PDB entry 3JB7 | electron microscopy, 4.00 A resolution | chains A and t of the 6 polymer chains in the assembly

Chain A:
Name: CPV RNA-dependent RNA polymerase
From: Bombyx mori cypovirus 1
Notes: EC 2.7.7.48
Reference sequence: D0EZK6 (D0EZK6_CPVBM); the construct lacks a stretch of the UniProt sequence, so the offset changes along the chain: 1-1005 = UniProt 1-1005; 1006-1224 = UniProt 1007-1225
Chain sequence (1225 residues; row label = number of the first residue in the row):
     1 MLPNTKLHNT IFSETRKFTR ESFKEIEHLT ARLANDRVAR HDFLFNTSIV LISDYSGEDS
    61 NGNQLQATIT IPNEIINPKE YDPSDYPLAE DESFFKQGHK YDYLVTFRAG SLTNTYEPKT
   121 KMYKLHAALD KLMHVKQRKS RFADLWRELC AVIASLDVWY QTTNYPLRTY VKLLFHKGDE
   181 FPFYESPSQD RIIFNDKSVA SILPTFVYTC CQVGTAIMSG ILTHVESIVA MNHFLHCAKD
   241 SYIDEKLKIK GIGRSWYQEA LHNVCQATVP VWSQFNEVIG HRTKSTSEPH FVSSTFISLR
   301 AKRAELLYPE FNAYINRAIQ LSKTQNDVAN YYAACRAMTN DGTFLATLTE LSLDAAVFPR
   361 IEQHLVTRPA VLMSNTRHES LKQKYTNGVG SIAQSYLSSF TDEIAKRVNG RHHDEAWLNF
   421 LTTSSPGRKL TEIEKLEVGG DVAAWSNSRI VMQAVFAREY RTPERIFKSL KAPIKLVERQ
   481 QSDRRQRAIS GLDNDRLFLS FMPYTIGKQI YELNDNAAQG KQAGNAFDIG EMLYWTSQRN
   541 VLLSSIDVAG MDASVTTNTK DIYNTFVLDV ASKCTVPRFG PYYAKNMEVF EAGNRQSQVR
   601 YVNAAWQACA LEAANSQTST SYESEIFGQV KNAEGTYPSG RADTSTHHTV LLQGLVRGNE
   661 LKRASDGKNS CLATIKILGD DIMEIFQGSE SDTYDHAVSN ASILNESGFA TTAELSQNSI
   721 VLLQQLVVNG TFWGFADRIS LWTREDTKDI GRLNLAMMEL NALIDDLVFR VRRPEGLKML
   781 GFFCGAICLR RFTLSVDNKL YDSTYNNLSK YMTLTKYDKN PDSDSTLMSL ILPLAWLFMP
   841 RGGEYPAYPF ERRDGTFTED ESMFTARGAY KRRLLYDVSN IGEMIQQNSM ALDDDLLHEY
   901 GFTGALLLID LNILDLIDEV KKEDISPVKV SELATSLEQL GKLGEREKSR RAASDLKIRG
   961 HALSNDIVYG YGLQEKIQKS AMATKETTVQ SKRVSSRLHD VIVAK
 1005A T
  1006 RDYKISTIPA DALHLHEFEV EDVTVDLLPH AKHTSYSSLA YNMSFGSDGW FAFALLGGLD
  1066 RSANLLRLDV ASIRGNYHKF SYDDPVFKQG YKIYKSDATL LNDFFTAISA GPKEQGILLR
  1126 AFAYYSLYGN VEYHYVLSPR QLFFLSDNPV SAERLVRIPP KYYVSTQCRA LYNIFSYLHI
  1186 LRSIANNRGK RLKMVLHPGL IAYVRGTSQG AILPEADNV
Not modelled in the structure: 1-4, 1005A, 1081-1089, 1212-1224

Chain t:
Molecule: 6-nt RNA strand
From: Bombyx mori cypovirus 1
Sequence (6 nucleotides; numbered 0 to 5; the number before each row is that of its first residue; numbering starts at 0):
     0 GGGGGG

Chain A / chain t interface:
Pairs across the interface (32):
  Phe420(A) - G1(t)  phosphate contact
  Phe420(A) - G2(t)  phosphate contact
  Thr423(A) - G2(t)  hydrogen bond to the phosphate
  Ser424(A) - G1(t)  phosphate contact
  Ser424(A) - G2(t)  hydrogen bond to the phosphate
  Pro426(A) - G0(t)  phosphate contact
  Gly427(A) - G0(t)  sugar contact
  Gly427(A) - G1(t)  phosphate contact
  Arg428(A) - G0(t)  sugar contact
  Arg449(A) - G0(t)  hydrogen bond to the sugar
  Arg449(A) - G1(t)  phosphate contact
  Arg479(A) - G0(t)  hydrogen bond to the base
  Ile489(A) - G0(t)  base contact
  Gly491(A) - G0(t)  sugar contact
  Gln519(A) - G2(t)  hydrogen bond to the sugar
  Gln519(A) - G3(t)  sugar contact
  Lys521(A) - G4(t)  salt bridge to the phosphate
  Gln522(A) - G3(t)  sugar contact
  Gln522(A) - G4(t)  sugar contact
  Ala523(A) - G4(t)  sugar contact
  Ser639(A) - G0(t)  base contact
  Gly640(A) - G0(t)  base contact
  Ala642(A) - G1(t)  hydrogen bond to the sugar
  Asp643(A) - G1(t)  hydrogen bond to the sugar
  Asp643(A) - G2(t)  sugar contact
  Thr644(A) - G1(t)  hydrogen bond to the base
  Ala1076(A) - G4(t)  phosphate contact
  Ala1076(A) - G5(t)  phosphate contact
  Ser1077(A) - G4(t)  phosphate contact
  Gly1080(A) - G3(t)  phosphate contact
  Gly1080(A) - G4(t)  phosphate contact
  Pro1144(A) - G5(t)  sugar contact
Also at the interface, not in a pair above, chain A (30 interface residues in all): Ser425, Ser490, Leu492, Leu497, Tyr504, Gly524, Arg1072

In short:
Chain A and chain t form an interface of 30 and 6 residues respectively, with 8 hydrogen bonds and 1 salt
bridge. Polar pairs include Arg479(A)-G0(t), Thr644(A)-G1(t) and Arg449(A)-G0(t).
Here chain A is CPV RNA-dependent RNA polymerase and chain t is a 6-nt RNA strand, both from Bombyx mori
cypovirus 1. Entry 3JB7 (In situ structures of the segmented genome and RNA polymerase complex inside a dsRNA
virus) was determined by electron microscopy, deposited together with 3JB6.
